5NG5 - chains L and O of the 15 polymer chains in the assembly; structure by electron microscopy, 6.50 A resolution (low resolution: residue-level contacts below are approximate; hydrogen-bond / salt-bridge calls are withheld).

Chain L:
Protein: Multidrug efflux pump subunit AcrB
Organism: Escherichia coli
UniProtKB: P31224 (ACRB_ECOLI); residues 1-1049 here = UniProt positions 1-1049
Sequence (1049 residues; row label = number of the first residue in the row):
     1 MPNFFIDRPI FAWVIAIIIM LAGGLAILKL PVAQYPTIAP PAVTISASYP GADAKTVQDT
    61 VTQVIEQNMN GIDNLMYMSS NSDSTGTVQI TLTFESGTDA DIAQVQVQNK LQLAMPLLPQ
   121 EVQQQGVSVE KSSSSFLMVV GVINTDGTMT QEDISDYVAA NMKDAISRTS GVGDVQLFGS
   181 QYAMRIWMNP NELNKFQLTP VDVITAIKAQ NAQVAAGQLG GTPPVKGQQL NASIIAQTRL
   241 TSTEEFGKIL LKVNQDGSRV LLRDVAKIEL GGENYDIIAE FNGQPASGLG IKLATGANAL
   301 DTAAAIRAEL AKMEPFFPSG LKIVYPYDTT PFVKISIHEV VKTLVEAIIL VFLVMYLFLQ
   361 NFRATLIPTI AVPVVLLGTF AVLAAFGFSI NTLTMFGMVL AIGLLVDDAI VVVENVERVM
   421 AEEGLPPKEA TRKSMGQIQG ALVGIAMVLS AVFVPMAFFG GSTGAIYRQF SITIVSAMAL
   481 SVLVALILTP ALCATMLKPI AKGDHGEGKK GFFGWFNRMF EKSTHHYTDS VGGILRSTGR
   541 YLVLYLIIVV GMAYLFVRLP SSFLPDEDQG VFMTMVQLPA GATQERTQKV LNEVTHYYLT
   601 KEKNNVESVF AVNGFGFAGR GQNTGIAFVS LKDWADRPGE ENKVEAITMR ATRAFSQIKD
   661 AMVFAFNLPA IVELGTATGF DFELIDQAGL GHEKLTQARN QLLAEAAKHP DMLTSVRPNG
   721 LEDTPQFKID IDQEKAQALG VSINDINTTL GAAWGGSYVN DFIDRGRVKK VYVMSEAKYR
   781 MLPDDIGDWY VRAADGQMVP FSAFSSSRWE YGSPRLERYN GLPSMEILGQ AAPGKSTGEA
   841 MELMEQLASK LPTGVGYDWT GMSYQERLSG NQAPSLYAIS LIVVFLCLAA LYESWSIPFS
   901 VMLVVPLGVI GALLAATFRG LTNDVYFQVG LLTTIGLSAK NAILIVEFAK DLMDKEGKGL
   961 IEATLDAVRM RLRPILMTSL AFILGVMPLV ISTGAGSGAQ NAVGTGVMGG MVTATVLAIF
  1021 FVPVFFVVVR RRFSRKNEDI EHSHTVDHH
Disordered / not traced: 1038-1049
Small-molecule neighbours: 5QF (6-[2-(3,4-dimethoxyphenyl)ethylsulfanyl]-8-[4-(2-methoxyethyl)piperazin-1-yl]-3,3-dimethyl-1,4-dihydropyrano[3,4-c]pyridine-5-carbonitrile): Phe136, Val139, Gln151, Phe178, Gly179, Ile277, Ala279, Ser287, Gly288, Leu289, Pro326, Tyr327, Met573, Phe610, Val612, Phe615, Arg620, Phe628, Leu668
Curated features (UniProtKB/Swiss-Prot):
  - mutagenesis: His526 (H526Y: Partially restores chloramphenicol resistance to an AcrZ G30R mutant)

Chain O:
Protein: Multidrug efflux pump accessory protein AcrZ
Organism: Escherichia coli
UniProtKB: P0AAW9 (ACRZ_ECOLI); numbering as in UniProt (aligned over 1-49)
Sequence (54 residues; each row starts with the number of its first residue):
     1 MLELLKSLVF AVIMVPVVMA IILGLIYGLG EVFNIFSGVG KKDQPGQNHH HHHH
Disordered / not traced: 47-54
Sequence notes: expression tag (50-54)

Chain L / chain O interface:
Contacting residue pairs - 40 pairs, chain L then chain O:
  Glu339(L) - Glu3(O)
  Lys342(L) - Met1(O)
  Lys342(L) - Glu3(O)
  Lys342(L) - Leu4(O)
  Glu346(L) - Glu3(O)
  Glu346(L) - Ser7(O)
  Leu350(L) - Val15(O)
  Leu353(L) - Ala11(O)
  Leu353(L) - Val15(O)
  Phe516(L) - Met19(O)
  Phe516(L) - Leu23(O)
  Ser523(L) - Ile26(O)
  His526(L) - Ile26(O)
  His526(L) - Gly30(O)
  His526(L) - Asn34(O)
  Asp529(L) - Asn34(O)
  Arg536(L) - Gly38(O)
  Arg536(L) - Val39(O)
  Ser537(L) - Phe36(O)
  Ser537(L) - Ser37(O)
  Ser537(L) - Gly38(O)
  Gly539(L) - Gly40(O)
  Gly539(L) - Lys41(O)
  Arg540(L) - Phe36(O)
  Arg540(L) - Gly38(O)
  Arg540(L) - Gly40(O)
  Tyr541(L) - Phe33(O)
  Tyr541(L) - Phe36(O)
  Val543(L) - Gly40(O)
  Leu980(L) - Met19(O)
  Leu984(L) - Val15(O)
  Met987(L) - Met14(O)
  Met987(L) - Val18(O)
  Val1016(L) - Ile22(O)
  Val1016(L) - Ile26(O)
  Phe1020(L) - Ile26(O)
  Phe1020(L) - Phe33(O)
  Arg1031(L) - Asp43(O)
  Arg1032(L) - Pro45(O)
  Arg1032(L) - Gly46(O)
Other interface residues (no listed pair), chain L (27 interface residues in all): Lys522, Ser530, Gly533, Thr538, Ile991
Other interface residues (no listed pair), chain O (29 interface residues in all): Lys6, Leu25, Tyr27, Glu31, Val32

Summary:
27 residues of chain L and 29 residues of chain O are in contact. Ligands of chain L: compound 5QF. Curated
annotation (UniProt) lists one mutagenesis site on chain L.
Chain L is Multidrug efflux pump subunit AcrB and chain O is Multidrug efflux pump accessory protein AcrZ,
both from Escherichia coli; the structure, multi-drug efflux; membrane transport; RND superfamily; Drug
resistance, was determined by electron microscopy (same publication as 5O66, 5V5S and 5NC5).
